PDB entry 1JYO | X-ray diffraction, 1.90 A resolution | chains A and F of the 6 polymer chains in the assembly

# Chain A
Protein: SicP
Organism: Salmonella typhimurium
Reference sequence: O85300 (SICP_SALTY); residues 16-130 here correspond to UniProt positions 2-116 (UniProt number = residue number - 14)
Sequence (130 residues; each row starts with the number of its first residue):
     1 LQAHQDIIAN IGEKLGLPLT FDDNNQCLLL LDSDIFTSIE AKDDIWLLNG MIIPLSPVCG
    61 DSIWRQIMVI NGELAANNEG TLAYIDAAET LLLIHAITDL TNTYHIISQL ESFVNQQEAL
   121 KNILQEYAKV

# Chain F
Protein: protein tyrosine phosphatase SptP
Organism: Salmonella typhimurium
Reference sequence: P74873 (SPTP_SALTY); numbering as in UniProt (aligned over 35-139)
Sequence (105 residues; numbered 35 to 139; the number before each row is that of its first residue):
    35 TDKAYVAPEK FSSKVLTWLG KMPLFKNTEV VQKHTENIRV QDQKILQTFL HALTEKYGET
    95 AVNDALLMSR INMNKPLTQR LAVQITECVK AADEGFINLI KSKDN
Unresolved in the structure: 35

# Chain A / chain F interface
Pairs across the interface (43; chain A residue first):
  L17(A) - A116(F)
  P18(A) - Q118(F)
  L19(A) - Q118(F)
  T20(A) - Q118(F)  hydrogen bond (backbone-side chain)
  D22(A) - T120(F)
  Q26(A) - T120(F)
  C27(A) - Q118(F)  hydrogen bond
  C27(A) - T120(F)
  L28(A) - Q118(F)
  L28(A) - I119(F)  hydrogen bond (backbone-backbone)
  L28(A) - T120(F)  hydrogen bond (backbone-side chain)
  L28(A) - V123(F)  hydrophobic
  L29(A) - V117(F)
  L29(A) - I119(F)
  L30(A) - L115(F)
  L30(A) - A116(F)
  L30(A) - V117(F)  hydrogen bond (backbone-backbone)
  L31(A) - L115(F)
  L31(A) - A116(F)  hydrophobic
  D32(A) - R114(F)  salt bridge
  D32(A) - L115(F)  hydrogen bond (backbone-backbone)
  F36(A) - I119(F)  hydrophobic
  E73(A) - D98(F)
  I107(A) - L111(F)
  L110(A) - L111(F)  hydrophobic
  E111(A) - K109(F)
  E111(A) - P110(F)
  E111(A) - L111(F)  hydrogen bond (side chain-backbone)
  V114(A) - R114(F)
  N115(A) - N106(F)
  N115(A) - M107(F)
  N115(A) - N108(F)
  N115(A) - K109(F)  hydrogen bond (side chain-backbone)
  N115(A) - R114(F)  hydrogen bond
  Q116(A) - M102(F)
  E118(A) - M107(F)
  E118(A) - K109(F)  salt bridge
  E118(A) - R114(F)  salt bridge
  A119(A) - M102(F)  hydrophobic
  A119(A) - N106(F)
  N122(A) - M107(F)
  I123(A) - M102(F)  hydrophobic
  I123(A) - I105(F)  hydrophobic
Other interface residues (no listed pair), chain A (26 interface residues in all): L15, D23
Other interface residues (no listed pair), chain F (19 interface residues in all): T112, K124

# In short
26 residues of chain A face 19 of chain F across their interface, with 9 hydrogen bonds and 3 salt bridges.
Polar contacts include D32(A)-R114(F), E118(A)-K109(F) and E118(A)-R114(F).
Here chain A is SicP and chain F is protein tyrosine phosphatase SptP, both from Salmonella typhimurium. Entry
1JYO (Structure of the Salmonella Virulence Effector SptP in Complex with its Secretion Chaperone SicP) was
determined by X-ray diffraction.
